PDB entry 5XUQ | X-ray diffraction, 2.80 A resolution | chains A and C

[Chain A]
Name: Vitamin D3 receptor
Source organism: Rattus norvegicus
Notes: engineered mutation(s): deletion 165-211
Reference sequence: P13053 (VDR_RAT); numbering as in UniProt; present here: 116-158, 206-423
Sequence (271 residues; numbered 106 to 423; 47 numbers in that range are skipped by the numbering (no residue carries them; nothing is unmodelled there); the number before each row is that of its first residue):
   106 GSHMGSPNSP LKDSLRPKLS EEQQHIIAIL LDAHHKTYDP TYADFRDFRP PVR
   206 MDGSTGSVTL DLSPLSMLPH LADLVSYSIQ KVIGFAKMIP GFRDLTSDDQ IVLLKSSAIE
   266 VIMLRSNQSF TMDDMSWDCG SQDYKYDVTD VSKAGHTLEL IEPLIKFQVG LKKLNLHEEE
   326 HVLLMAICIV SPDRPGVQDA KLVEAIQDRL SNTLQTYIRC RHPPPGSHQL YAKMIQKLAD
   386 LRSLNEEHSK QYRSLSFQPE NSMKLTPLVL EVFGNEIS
Unresolved in the structure: 106-122, 206-217, 397-403, 420-423
Differences from the reference sequence: expression tag (106-115)
Ligand contacts: 8FF ((4S)-4-[(1R)-1-[(1R,3AS,4E,7AR)-7A-methyl-4-[2-[(3R,5R)-4-methylidene-3,5-bis(oxidanyl)cyclohexylidene]ethylidene]-2,3,3A,5,6,7-hexahydro-1H-inden-1-yl]ethyl]-1-(1H-pyrrol-2-yl)octan-1-one): Tyr143, Tyr147, Phe150, Leu223, Leu226, Ala227, Leu229, Val230, Ser233, Ile264, Ile267, Met268, Arg270, Ser271, Ser274, Trp282, Cys284, Tyr291, Val296, Ala299, His301, Leu305, Leu309, Leu389, His393, Leu410, Phe418
Curated features (UniProtKB/Swiss-Prot):
  - region: Lys242 to Lys260 (Interaction with coactivator LXXLL motif)
  - motif: Pro412 to Asn420 (9aaTAD)
  - binding site (calcitriol): Tyr143, Ser233, Arg270, Ser274, His301, His393

[Chain C]
Name: Mediator of RNA polymerase II transcription subunit 1
Source organism: Homo sapiens
Reference sequence: Q15648 (MED1_HUMAN); residues 625-637 here correspond to UniProt positions 640-652 (UniProt number = residue number + 15)
Sequence (13 residues; numbered 625 to 637; the number before each row is that of its first residue):
   625 KNHPMLMNLL KDN
Unresolved in the structure: 625, 636-637
Curated features (UniProtKB/Swiss-Prot):
  - motif: Leu630 to Leu634 (LXXLL motif 2)

[Interface between chain A and chain C]
Pairs across the interface (22):
  Ile238(A) - Leu630(C)  hydrophobic
  Ile238(A) - Leu633(C)
  Lys242(A) - Leu633(C)  hydrogen bond (side chain-backbone)
  Lys242(A) - Leu634(C)  hydrogen bond (side chain-backbone)
  Ser252(A) - Met631(C)
  Gln255(A) - Leu634(C)
  Ile256(A) - His627(C)
  Ile256(A) - Leu630(C)
  Ile256(A) - Met631(C)  hydrophobic
  Ile256(A) - Leu634(C)  hydrophobic
  Leu259(A) - Leu634(C)  hydrophobic
  Lys260(A) - His627(C)
  Lys260(A) - Leu630(C)
  Pro412(A) - Met629(C)
  Leu413(A) - Leu630(C)  hydrophobic
  Leu413(A) - Leu633(C)  hydrophobic
  Glu416(A) - Asn626(C)
  Glu416(A) - His627(C)
  Glu416(A) - Pro628(C)
  Glu416(A) - Met629(C)  hydrogen bond (side chain-backbone)
  Glu416(A) - Leu630(C)  hydrogen bond (side chain-backbone)
  Val417(A) - Leu630(C)  hydrophobic
Also at the interface, not in a pair above, chain A (14 interface residues in all): Gln235, Phe247, Asp253
Also at the interface, not in a pair above, chain C (9 interface residues in all): Lys635

[Overview]
The interface between chain A and chain C involves 14 residues on one side and 9 on the other; the contacts
include 4 hydrogen bonds. Polar contacts include Lys242(A)-Leu633(C), Lys242(A)-Leu634(C) and
Glu416(A)-Met629(C). Ligands of chain A: compound 8FF.
Chain A is Vitamin D3 receptor (Rattus norvegicus) and chain C is Mediator of RNA polymerase II transcription
subunit 1 (Homo sapiens); the structure, Crystal structure of VDR-LBD complexed with an antagonist,
2-methylidene-19,26,27-trinor-22-(S)-butyl-1-hydroxy-25-oxo-25-(1H-pyrrol-2-yl)- vitamin D3, was determined by
X-ray diffraction.
